5I4W - chain A; structure by X-ray diffraction, 1.60 A resolution.

== Chain A ==
Molecule: Lysozyme C
Organism: Gallus gallus
Notes: EC 3.2.1.17
Reference sequence: P00698 (LYSC_CHICK); residues 1-129 here correspond to UniProt positions 19-147 (UniProt number = residue number + 18)
Sequence (129 residues; each row starts with the number of its first residue):
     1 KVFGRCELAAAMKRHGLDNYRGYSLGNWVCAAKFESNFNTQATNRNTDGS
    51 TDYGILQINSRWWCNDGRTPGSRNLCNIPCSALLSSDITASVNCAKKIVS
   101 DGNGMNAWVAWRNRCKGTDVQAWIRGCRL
Curated features (UniProtKB/Swiss-Prot):
  - active site: Glu35, Asp52
  - binding site (substrate): Asp101
Disulfide bonds: Cys6-Cys127, Cys30-Cys115, Cys64-Cys80, Cys76-Cys94
From the paper describing this entry:
  - contacts within the chain: Lys13-Leu129, Ser50-Asn59 (hydrogen bond), Asp52-Asn59 (hydrogen bond), Ile55-Ile88, Asn46-Asn59 (hydrogen bond), Asn59-Arg61 (hydrogen bond)
  - contacts within the chain: Asp119-Ala122 (from molecular simulation)

== In short ==
UniProt lists active-site residues Glu35 and Asp52 and substrate-binding residue Asp101. The paper reports
contacts within the chain involving Lys13, Leu129 and Ser50 among others.
Chain A is Lysozyme C (Gallus gallus); the structure, Exploring the onset of lysozyme denaturation by urea,
was determined by X-ray diffraction, deposited together with 5I4X, 5I4Y, 5I53 and 5I54.
